PDB entry 7RTI | X-ray diffraction, 2.05 A resolution | chains A and C of the 4 polymer chains in the assembly

# Chain A
Molecule: 15-nt DNA strand
Sequence (15 nucleotides; each row starts with the number of its first residue):
     1 AATCTTTCCC ACGGT

# Chain C
Protein: Recombining binding protein suppressor of hairless
Source organism: Mus musculus
UniProt: P31266 (SUH_MOUSE); residues 53-474 here = UniProt positions 53-474
Amino-acid sequence (423 residues; numbered 52 to 474; the number before each row is that of its first residue):
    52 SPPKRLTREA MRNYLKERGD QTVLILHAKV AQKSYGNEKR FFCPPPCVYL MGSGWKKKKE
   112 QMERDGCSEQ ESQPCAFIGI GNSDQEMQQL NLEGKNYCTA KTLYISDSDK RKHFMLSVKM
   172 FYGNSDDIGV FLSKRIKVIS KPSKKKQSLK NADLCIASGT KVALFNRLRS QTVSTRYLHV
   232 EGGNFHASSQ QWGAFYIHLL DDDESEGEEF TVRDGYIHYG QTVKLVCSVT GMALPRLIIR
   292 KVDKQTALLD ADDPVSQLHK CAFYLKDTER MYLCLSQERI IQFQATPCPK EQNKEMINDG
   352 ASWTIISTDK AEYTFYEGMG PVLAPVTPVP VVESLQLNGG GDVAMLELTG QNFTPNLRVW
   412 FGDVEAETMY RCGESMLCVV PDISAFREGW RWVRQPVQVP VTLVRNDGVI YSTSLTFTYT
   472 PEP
Not modelled in the structure: 390-392
Differences from the reference sequence: expression tag (52)
Reported in the primary citation:
  - mutagenesis - F261A, F261A/A284V, A284V: decreased signaling in response to Notch target genes Lgmn, Hes1 and Hey1

# Interface between chain A and chain C
Contacting residue pairs - 15 pairs, chain A then chain C:
  DC4(A) - Lys196(C)  salt bridge to the phosphate
  DT5(A) - Ser194(C)  hydrogen bond to the phosphate
  DT6(A) - Tyr86(C)  sugar contact
  DT6(A) - Ser191(C)  hydrogen bond to the phosphate
  DT7(A) - Lys84(C)  salt bridge to the phosphate
  DT7(A) - Tyr86(C)  hydrogen bond to the phosphate
  DT7(A) - Ser191(C)  base contact
  DT7(A) - Lys192(C)  hydrogen bond to the base
  DC8(A) - Tyr86(C)  phosphate contact
  DC9(A) - Arg91(C)  base contact
  DC12(A) - Gln222(C)  base contact
  DG13(A) - Gln222(C)  hydrogen bond to the base
  DG14(A) - Arg220(C)  salt bridge to the phosphate
  DG14(A) - Gln222(C)  sugar contact
  DG14(A) - Val224(C)  phosphate contact
Also at the interface, not in a pair above, chain A (11 interface residues in all): DC10, DT15
Also at the interface, not in a pair above, chain C (12 interface residues in all): Glu89, Asp158

# In short
The interface between chain A and chain C involves 11 residues on one side and 12 on the other, with 5
hydrogen bonds and 3 salt bridges. Polar pairs include DT7(A)-Lys192(C), DG13(A)-Gln222(C) and
DT5(A)-Ser194(C). From the paper: F261A, F261A/A284V and A284V of chain C reduce signaling in response to
Notch target genes Lgmn, Hes1 and Hey1.
Chain A is a 15-nt DNA strand and chain C is Recombining binding protein suppressor of hairless (Mus
musculus); the structure, X-ray structure of RBPJ-L3MBTL3(dT62)-DNA complex, was determined by X-ray
diffraction (same publication as 7RTE).
